4PGE - chains A and B of the 3 polymer chains in the assembly; structure by X-ray diffraction, 2.00 A resolution.

# Chain A
Molecule: H-2 class I histocompatibility antigen, K-B alpha chain
Organism: Mus musculus
Notes: fragment: heavy chain
UniProtKB: P01901 (HA1B_MOUSE); residues 1-278 here correspond to UniProt positions 22-299 (UniProt number = residue number + 21)
Amino-acid sequence (304 residues; row label = number of the first residue in the row; numbers below 1 keep their minus sign (Met-25 is residue -25)):
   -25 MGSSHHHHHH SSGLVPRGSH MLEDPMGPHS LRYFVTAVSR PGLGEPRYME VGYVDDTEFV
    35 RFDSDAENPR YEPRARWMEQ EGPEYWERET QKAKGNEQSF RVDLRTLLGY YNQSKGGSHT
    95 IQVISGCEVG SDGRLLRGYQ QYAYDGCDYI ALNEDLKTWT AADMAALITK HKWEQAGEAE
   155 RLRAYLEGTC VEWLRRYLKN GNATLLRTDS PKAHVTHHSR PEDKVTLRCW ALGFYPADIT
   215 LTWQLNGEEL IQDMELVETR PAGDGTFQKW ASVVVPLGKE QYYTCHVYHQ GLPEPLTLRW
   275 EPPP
Unresolved in the structure: -25 to 0, 275-278
Sequence notes: initiating methionine (-25); expression tag (-24 to 0)
Swiss-Prot annotation at these positions:
  - region: Glu275 to Pro278 (Connecting peptide)
  - glycosylation (N-linked (GlcNAc...) asparagine): Asn86, Asn176
Cystine bridges: Cys101-Cys164, Cys203-Cys259
From the paper describing this entry:
  - conformationally variable residues (side-chain flip): Tyr116
  - contacts within the chain: Gln114-Tyr116
  - binding site for Sendai virus nucleoprotein: Tyr116

# Chain B
Molecule: Beta-2-microglobulin
Organism: Mus musculus
UniProtKB: P01887 (B2MG_MOUSE); residues 1-99 here correspond to UniProt positions 21-119 (UniProt number = residue number + 20)
Amino-acid sequence (100 residues; numbered 0 to 99; the number before each row is that of its first residue; numbering starts at 0):
     0 MIQKTPQIQV YSRHPPENGK PNILNCYVTQ FHPPHIEIQM LKNGKKIPKV EMSDMSFSKD
    60 WSFYILAHTE FTPTETDTYA CRVKHDSMAE PKTVYWDRDM
Unresolved in the structure: 0
Sequence notes: initiating methionine (0); variant Asp85 (Ala105 in P01887)
Cystine bridges: Cys25-Cys80

# How chain A and chain B interact
Residue-residue contacts - 59 pairs, chain A then chain B:
  Phe8(A) - Phe56(B)  hydrophobic
  Val9(A) - Phe56(B)
  Thr10(A) - Met54(B)
  Thr10(A) - Phe56(B)
  Thr10(A) - Phe62(B)
  Val12(A) - Pro33(B)  hydrophobic
  Met23(A) - Met54(B)  hydrophobic
  Val25(A) - Met54(B)
  Tyr27(A) - Asp53(B)
  Tyr27(A) - Met54(B)  hydrogen bond (side chain-backbone)
  Tyr27(A) - Ser55(B)
  Glu32(A) - Ser52(B)
  Glu32(A) - Asp53(B)  hydrogen bond (side chain-backbone)
  Arg35(A) - Met51(B)
  Arg48(A) - Met51(B)  hydrogen bond (side chain-backbone)
  Arg48(A) - Ser52(B)
  Thr94(A) - Pro33(B)
  Gln96(A) - His31(B)  hydrogen bond
  Gln96(A) - Phe56(B)
  Gln96(A) - Trp60(B)  hydrogen bond (side chain-backbone)
  Gln96(A) - Phe62(B)
  Val97(A) - Phe56(B)
  Gln115(A) - Trp60(B)
  Tyr116(A) - Trp60(B)
  Ala117(A) - Trp60(B)
  Asp119(A) - Ile1(B)
  Asp119(A) - His31(B)
  Gly120(A) - His31(B)  hydrogen bond (backbone-side chain)
  Gly120(A) - Asp59(B)
  Gly120(A) - Trp60(B)
  Cys121(A) - Ile1(B)  hydrophobic
  Asp122(A) - Trp60(B)  hydrogen bond
  Thr190(A) - Met99(B)  hydrogen bond (side chain-backbone)
  His192(A) - Asp98(B)  hydrogen bond (side chain-backbone)
  His192(A) - Met99(B)
  Arg202(A) - Met99(B)  hydrogen bond (side chain-backbone)
  Trp204(A) - Met99(B)  hydrogen bond (side chain-backbone)
  Leu206(A) - Pro14(B)
  Gly207(A) - Arg12(B)
  Val231(A) - Gln8(B)
  Glu232(A) - Gln29(B)  hydrogen bond
  Glu232(A) - Tyr63(B)  hydrogen bond
  Arg234(A) - Gln8(B)  hydrogen bond
  Arg234(A) - Tyr10(B)
  Arg234(A) - Tyr26(B)
  Pro235(A) - Tyr10(B)  hydrogen bond (backbone-side chain)
  Pro235(A) - Tyr26(B)
  Pro235(A) - Leu65(B)  hydrophobic
  Ala236(A) - Arg12(B)
  Ala236(A) - Ile22(B)
  Ala236(A) - Asn24(B)  hydrogen bond (backbone-side chain)
  Gly237(A) - Asn24(B)  hydrogen bond (backbone-side chain)
  Gly237(A) - Leu65(B)
  Gly237(A) - His67(B)  hydrogen bond (backbone-side chain)
  Asp238(A) - Arg12(B)  salt bridge
  Asp238(A) - Ile22(B)
  Thr240(A) - Arg12(B)  hydrogen bond
  Gln242(A) - Tyr10(B)
  Gln242(A) - Ser11(B)  hydrogen bond (side chain-backbone)
Other interface residues (no listed pair), chain A (37 interface residues in all): Ile98, His188

# Overview
Chain A and chain B form an interface of 37 and 26 residues respectively; the contacts include 20 hydrogen
bonds and 1 salt bridge. Polar contacts include Asp238(A)-Arg12(B), Tyr27(A)-Met54(B) and Glu32(A)-Asp53(B).
From the paper: a binding site for Sendai virus nucleoprotein at Tyr116(A); conformational variability at
Tyr116(A).
Here chain A is H-2 class I histocompatibility antigen, K-B alpha chain and chain B is Beta-2-microglobulin,
both from Mus musculus. Entry 4PGE (MHC Class I in complex with modified Sendai virus nucleoprotein peptide
FAPGNYPAW) was determined by X-ray diffraction (same publication as 4PG9, 4PGB, 4PGC and 4PGD).
